PDB entry 1ROS | X-ray diffraction, 2.00 A resolution | chain A

Chain A:
Protein: Macrophage metalloelastase
Source organism: Homo sapiens
Notes: EC 3.4.24.65
UniProtKB: P39900 (MMP12_HUMAN); residues 106-268 here = UniProt positions 106-268
Chain sequence (163 residues; numbered 106 to 268; the number before each row is that of its first residue):
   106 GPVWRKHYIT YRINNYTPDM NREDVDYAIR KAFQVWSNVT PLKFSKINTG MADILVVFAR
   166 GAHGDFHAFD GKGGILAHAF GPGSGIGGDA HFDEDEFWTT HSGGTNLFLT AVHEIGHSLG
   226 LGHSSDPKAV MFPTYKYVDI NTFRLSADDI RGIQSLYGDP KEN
Disordered / not traced: 265-268
UniProt features mapped onto this chain:
  - active site: E219
  - binding site (Ca(2+)): D124, D158, D175, G176, G178, I180, G190, G192, D194, D198, E199, E201
  - binding site (Zn(2+)): H168, D170, H183, H196, H218, H222, H228
Bound ions: Ca2+ site 1: D124, E199, E201; Ca2+ site 2: D158, G190, G192, D194; Zn2+ site 1: H168, D170, H183, H196; Ca2+ site 3: D175, G176, G178, I180, D198, E201; Zn2+ site 2: H218, H222, H228 (together with DEO)
Residues lining bound ligands: DEO (2-[2-(1,3-dioxo-1,3-dihydro-2H-isoindol-2-yl)ethyl]-4-(4'-ethoxy-1,1'-biphenyl-4-yl)-4-oxobutanoic acid): I180, L181, A182, H183, A184, L214, T215, H218, E219, H222, H228, A234, V235, F237, P238, T239, Y240, K241, V243, F248

Overview:
Chain A binds compound DEO. H218, H222 and H228 form the Zn2+ site 2. D124, E199 and E201 form the Ca2+ site
1. Curated annotation (UniProt) lists active-site residue E219, 12 Ca2+-binding residues and 7 Zn2+-binding
residues.
Chain A is Macrophage metalloelastase (Homo sapiens); the structure, Crystal structure of MMP-12 complexed to
2-(1,3-dioxo-1,3-dihydro-2H-isoindol-2-yl)ethyl-4-(4-ethoxy[1,1-biphenyl]-4-yl)-4-oxobutanoic acid, was
determined by X-ray diffraction (same publication as 1UTT and 1UTZ).
